5UHT - chains C and D of the 4 polymer chains in the assembly; structure by X-ray diffraction, 2.68 A resolution.

# Chain C
Protein: Sensor histidine kinase
Source organism: Thermotoga maritima
Reference sequence: Q9WZV7 (Q9WZV7_THEMA); residue numbers follow UniProt; this construct covers 232-489
Chain sequence (259 residues; each row starts with the number of its first residue):
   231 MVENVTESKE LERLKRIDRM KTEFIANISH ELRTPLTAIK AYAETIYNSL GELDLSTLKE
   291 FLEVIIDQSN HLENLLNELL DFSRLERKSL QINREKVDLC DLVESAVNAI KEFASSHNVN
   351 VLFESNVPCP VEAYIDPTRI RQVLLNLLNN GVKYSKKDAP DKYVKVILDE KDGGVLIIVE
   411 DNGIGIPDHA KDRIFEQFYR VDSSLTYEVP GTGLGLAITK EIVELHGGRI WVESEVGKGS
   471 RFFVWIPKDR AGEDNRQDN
Not modelled in the structure: 231-243, 481-489
Disulfides: Cys-330/Cys-359
Sequence notes: initiating methionine (231)
Small-molecule neighbours: ADP (adenosine-5'-diphosphate): Glu-308, Asn-376, Asn-380, Gly-381, Lys-383, Tyr-384, Asp-411, Gly-415, Ile-416, Ile-424, Tyr-429, Arg-430, Val-431, Pro-440, Gly-441, Thr-442, Gly-443, Leu-444, Gly-445, Leu-446, Ala-447, Ser-470, Phe-472
Reported in the primary citation:
  - catalytic residues: His-260
  - mutagenesis - T264A: unchanged binding to Response regulator (chain D)
  - binding site for glycerol: His-260
  - post-translational modification sites: His-260 (citing earlier work)
  - mutagenesis - H260A: decreased catalytic activity with Response regulator (chain D)
  - catalytic residues: Thr-264 (proposed by the authors, not directly observed)

# Chain D
Protein: Response regulator
Source organism: Thermotoga maritima
Reference sequence: Q9WYT9 (Q9WYT9_THEMA); numbering as in UniProt (aligned over 1-122)
Chain sequence (122 residues; each row starts with the number of its first residue):
     1 MSKKVLLVDD SAVLRKIVSF NLKKEGYEVI EAENGQIALE KLSEFTPDLI VLDIMMPVMD
    61 GFTVLKKLQE KEEWKRIPVI VLTAKGGEED ESLALSLGAR KVMRKPFSPS QFIEEVKHLL
   121 NE
Not modelled in the structure: 122
Modified / non-standard residues: Asp-53 (aspartate beryllium trifluoride; BFD)
Bound ions: Mg2+: Asp-10, Asp-53, Met-55

# Chain C / chain D interface
Residue-residue contacts (33; chain C residue first):
  Arg-263(C) with Ala-84(D), hydrogen bond (side chain-backbone); Lys-105(D)
  Leu-266(C) with Pro-106(D), hydrophobic
  Thr-267(C) with Lys-105(D); Pro-106(D)
  Ala-268(C) with Val-13(D), hydrophobic
  Lys-270(C) with Pro-106(D); Phe-107(D)
  Ala-271(C) with Ile-17(D); Phe-107(D), hydrophobic; Pro-109(D)
  Tyr-272(C) with Val-13(D), hydrogen bond (side chain-backbone); Lys-16(D); Ile-17(D), hydrophobic
  Glu-274(C) with Ser-108(D), hydrogen bond; Pro-109(D); Ser-110(D), hydrogen bond (side chain-backbone)
  Thr-275(C) with Ile-17(D); Phe-20(D); Asn-21(D), hydrogen bond; Pro-109(D)
  Asn-278(C) with Lys-24(D), hydrogen bond (backbone-side chain)
  Ser-279(C) with Phe-20(D); Lys-24(D), hydrogen bond
  Glu-282(C) with Phe-20(D); Lys-24(D)
  Leu-283(C) with Phe-20(D), hydrophobic
  Glu-290(C) with Lys-16(D), salt bridge
  Phe-291(C) with Ile-17(D), hydrophobic; Phe-20(D), hydrophobic
  Val-294(C) with Val-13(D), hydrophobic
  Tyr-437(C) with Met-55(D); Met-56(D)
Also at the interface, not in a pair above, chain C (19 interface residues in all): Thr-287, Gln-298
Also at the interface, not in a pair above, chain D (19 interface residues in all): Leu-14, Ile-54, Asp-60, Gly-86

# Summary
Chain C and chain D each contribute 19 residues to their interface, with 7 hydrogen bonds and 1 salt bridge.
Polar pairs include Glu-290(C)/Lys-16(D), Arg-263(C)/Ala-84(D) and Tyr-272(C)/Val-13(D). Chain C binds ADP.
The paper reports catalytic residues His-260(C) and Thr-264(C); H260A of chain C reduces catalytic activity
with Response regulator (chain D).
Here chain C is Sensor histidine kinase and chain D is Response regulator, both from Thermotoga maritima.
Entry 5UHT (Structure of the Thermotoga maritima HK853-BeF3-RR468 complex at pH 5.0) was determined by X-ray
diffraction together with 6AZR from the same study.
